PDB entry 5DO2 | X-ray diffraction, 2.41 A resolution | chains C and D of the 3 polymer chains in the assembly

[Chain C]
Molecule: 4C2 heavy chain
Source organism: Mus musculus
Sequence (219 residues; each row starts with the number of its first residue):
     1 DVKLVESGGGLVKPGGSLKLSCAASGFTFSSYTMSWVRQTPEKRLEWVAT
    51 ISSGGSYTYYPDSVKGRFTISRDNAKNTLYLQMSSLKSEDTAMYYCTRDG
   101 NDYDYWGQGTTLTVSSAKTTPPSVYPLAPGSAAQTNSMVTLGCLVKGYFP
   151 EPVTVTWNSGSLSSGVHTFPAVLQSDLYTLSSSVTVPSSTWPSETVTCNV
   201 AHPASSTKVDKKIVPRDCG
Disordered / not traced: 132-135
Disulfide bonds: Cys-22/Cys-96, Cys-143/Cys-198

[Chain D]
Molecule: 4C2 light chain
Source organism: Mus musculus
Sequence (214 residues; row label = number of the first residue in the row):
     1 DIQMTQTTSSLSASLGDRVTISCRASQDISNYLNWYQQKPDGTVKLLIYY
    51 TSRLHSGVPSRFSGSGSGTDYSLTISNLEQEDIATYFCQQGNTLPRTFGG
   101 GTKLEIKRADAAPTVSIFPPSSEQLTSGGASVVCFLNNFYPKDINVKWKI
   151 DGSERQNGVLNSWTDQDSKDSTYSMSSTLTLTKDEYERHNSYTCEATHKT
   201 STSPIVKSFNRNEC
Disulfide bonds: Cys-23/Cys-88, Cys-134/Cys-194

[Chain C / chain D interface]
Cross-chain cystine bridges: Cys-218(C)/Cys-214(D)
Contacting residue pairs - 72 pairs, chain C then chain D:
  Val-37(C) / Phe-98(D)  hydrophobic
  Gln-39(C) / Gln-38(D)  hydrogen bond
  Lys-43(C) / Phe-87(D)
  Arg-44(C) / Gly-100(D)
  Leu-45(C) / Phe-87(D)  hydrophobic
  Leu-45(C) / Phe-98(D)
  Trp-47(C) / Leu-94(D)  hydrophobic
  Trp-47(C) / Pro-95(D)  hydrophobic
  Trp-47(C) / Arg-96(D)
  Tyr-59(C) / Leu-94(D)  hydrophobic
  Tyr-95(C) / Gln-38(D)  hydrogen bond
  Tyr-95(C) / Gly-42(D)  hydrogen bond (side chain-backbone)
  Asn-101(C) / Tyr-32(D)
  Asn-101(C) / Asn-34(D)  hydrogen bond (backbone-side chain)
  Asn-101(C) / Tyr-50(D)
  Asp-102(C) / Asn-34(D)
  Asp-102(C) / Tyr-36(D)
  Asp-102(C) / Leu-46(D)
  Asp-102(C) / Tyr-49(D)
  Tyr-103(C) / Tyr-36(D)  hydrogen bond (backbone-side chain)
  Tyr-103(C) / Leu-46(D)
  Tyr-103(C) / Gln-89(D)
  Tyr-103(C) / Arg-96(D)
  Tyr-103(C) / Phe-98(D)  hydrophobic
  Asp-104(C) / Leu-46(D)
  Asp-104(C) / His-55(D)  hydrogen bond (backbone-side chain)
  Tyr-105(C) / His-55(D)
  Trp-106(C) / Tyr-36(D)
  Trp-106(C) / Val-44(D)
  Trp-106(C) / Phe-98(D)  hydrophobic
  Tyr-125(C) / Ser-121(D)
  Tyr-125(C) / Glu-123(D)
  Tyr-125(C) / Gln-124(D)
  Tyr-125(C) / Ser-127(D)
  Pro-126(C) / Ser-121(D)
  Pro-126(C) / Glu-123(D)
  Leu-127(C) / Phe-118(D)
  Ala-128(C) / Phe-118(D)
  Ala-128(C) / Pro-119(D)
  Pro-129(C) / Phe-118(D)
  Ser-131(C) / Cys-214(D)
  Thr-140(C) / Ser-116(D)
  Thr-140(C) / Phe-118(D)
  Leu-141(C) / Phe-135(D)
  Leu-144(C) / Ser-131(D)
  Leu-144(C) / Val-133(D)  hydrophobic
  Lys-146(C) / Gln-124(D)
  Lys-146(C) / Ser-131(D)
  His-167(C) / Asn-137(D)  hydrogen bond
  His-167(C) / Asn-138(D)
  His-167(C) / Ser-174(D)
  Phe-169(C) / Phe-135(D)  hydrophobic
  Phe-169(C) / Asn-137(D)
  Phe-169(C) / Ser-162(D)
  Phe-169(C) / Thr-164(D)
  Phe-169(C) / Ser-174(D)
  Phe-169(C) / Met-175(D)
  Phe-169(C) / Ser-176(D)
  Pro-170(C) / Ser-162(D)  hydrogen bond (backbone-side chain)
  Pro-170(C) / Trp-163(D)
  Val-172(C) / Asn-161(D)
  Gln-174(C) / Leu-160(D)
  Ser-181(C) / Phe-135(D)
  Ser-182(C) / Phe-135(D)
  Ser-183(C) / Phe-135(D)
  Ser-183(C) / Asn-137(D)  hydrogen bond
  Lys-211(C) / Glu-123(D)  salt bridge
  Arg-216(C) / Pro-119(D)
  Arg-216(C) / Pro-120(D)  hydrogen bond (side chain-backbone)
  Arg-216(C) / Ser-121(D)
  Cys-218(C) / Cys-214(D)  disulfide
  Gly-219(C) / Cys-214(D)  hydrogen bond (backbone-backbone)
Interface residues without a listed pair, chain C (43 interface residues in all): Glu-46, Pro-61, Gly-100, Gly-130, Gly-142, Ser-163, Ser-164
Interface residues without a listed pair, chain D (42 interface residues in all): Ile-117, Lys-169, Thr-180

[Overview]
43 residues of chain C face 42 of chain D across their interface; the contacts include 1 disulfide bond, 11
hydrogen bonds and 1 salt bridge. Among the polar pairs are Lys-211(C)/Glu-123(D), Gln-39(C)/Gln-38(D) and
Tyr-95(C)/Gln-38(D).
Here chain C is 4C2 heavy chain and chain D is 4C2 light chain, both from Mus musculus. Entry 5DO2 (Complex
structure of MERS-RBD bound with 4C2 antibody) was determined by X-ray diffraction.
